5UAL - chains C and E of the 6 polymer chains in the assembly; structure by X-ray diffraction, 3.89 A resolution.

== Chain C ==
Protein: DNA-directed RNA polymerase subunit beta
Organism: Escherichia coli (strain K12)
Notes: EC 2.7.7.6
Reference sequence: P0A8V2 (RPOB_ECOLI); residue numbers follow UniProt; this construct covers 1-1342
Sequence (1342 residues; numbered 1 to 1342; the number before each row is that of its first residue):
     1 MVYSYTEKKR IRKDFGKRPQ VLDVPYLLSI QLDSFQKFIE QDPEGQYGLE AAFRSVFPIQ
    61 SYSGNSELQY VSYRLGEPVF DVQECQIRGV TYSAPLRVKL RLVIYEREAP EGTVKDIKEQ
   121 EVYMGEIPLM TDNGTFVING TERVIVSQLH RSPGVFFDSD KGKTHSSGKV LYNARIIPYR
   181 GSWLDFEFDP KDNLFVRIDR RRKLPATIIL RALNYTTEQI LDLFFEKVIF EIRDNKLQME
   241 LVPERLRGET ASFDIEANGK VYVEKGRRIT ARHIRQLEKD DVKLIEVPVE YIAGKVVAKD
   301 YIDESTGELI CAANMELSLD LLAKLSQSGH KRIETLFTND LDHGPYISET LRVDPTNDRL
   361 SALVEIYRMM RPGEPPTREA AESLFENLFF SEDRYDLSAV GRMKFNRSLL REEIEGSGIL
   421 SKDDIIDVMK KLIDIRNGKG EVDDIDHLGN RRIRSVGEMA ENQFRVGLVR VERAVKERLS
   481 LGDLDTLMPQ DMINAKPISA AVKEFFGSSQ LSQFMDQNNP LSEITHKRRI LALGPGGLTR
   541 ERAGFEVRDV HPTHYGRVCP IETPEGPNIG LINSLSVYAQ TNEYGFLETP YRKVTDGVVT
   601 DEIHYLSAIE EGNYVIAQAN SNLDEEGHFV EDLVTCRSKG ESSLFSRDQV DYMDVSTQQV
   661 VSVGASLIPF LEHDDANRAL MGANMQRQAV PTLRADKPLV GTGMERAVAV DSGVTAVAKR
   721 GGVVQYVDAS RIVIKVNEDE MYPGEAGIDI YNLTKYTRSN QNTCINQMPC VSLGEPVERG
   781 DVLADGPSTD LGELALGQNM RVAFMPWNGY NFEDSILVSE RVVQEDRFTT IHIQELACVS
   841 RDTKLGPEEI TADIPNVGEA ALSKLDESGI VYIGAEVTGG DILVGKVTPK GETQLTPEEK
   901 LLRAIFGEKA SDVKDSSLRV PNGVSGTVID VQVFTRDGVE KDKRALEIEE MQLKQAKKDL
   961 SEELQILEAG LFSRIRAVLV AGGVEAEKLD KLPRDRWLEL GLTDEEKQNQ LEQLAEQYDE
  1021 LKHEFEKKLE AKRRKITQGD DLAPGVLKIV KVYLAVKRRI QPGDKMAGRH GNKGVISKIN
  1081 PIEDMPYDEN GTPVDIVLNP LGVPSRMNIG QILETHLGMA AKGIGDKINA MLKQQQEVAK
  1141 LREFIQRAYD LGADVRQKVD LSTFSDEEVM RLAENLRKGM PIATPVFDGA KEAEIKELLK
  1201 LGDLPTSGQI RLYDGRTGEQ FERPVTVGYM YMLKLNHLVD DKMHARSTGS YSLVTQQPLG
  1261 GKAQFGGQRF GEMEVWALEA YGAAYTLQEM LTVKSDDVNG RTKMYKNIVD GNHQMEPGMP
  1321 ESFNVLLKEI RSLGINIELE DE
Disordered / not traced: 533-542
Construct notes: engineered mutation L531 (Ser in P0A8V2)
Residues lining bound ligands: rifampicin (RFP): R143, S509, Q510, L511, S512, Q513, F514, M515, D516, H526, R529, L531, P564, I572, R687, Q761
Curated features (UniProtKB/Swiss-Prot):
  - modified residue (N6-acetyllysine): K1022, K1200
  - mutagenesis: I561 (I561S: Resistant to antibiotics salinamide A and B), I569 (I569S: Resistant to antibiotics salinamide A and B), A665 (A665E: Resistant to antibiotics salinamide A and B), D675 (D675A/G: Resistant to antibiotics salinamide A and B), N677 (N677H/K: Resistant to antibiotics salinamide A and B), L680 (L680M: Resistant to antibiotics salinamide A and B), E813 (E813K: Disrupts the enzyme's active center)
Reported in the primary citation:
  - conformationally variable residues (order/disorder transition): G534 to E541
  - mutagenesis - D516V, S531L: decreased binding to rifampicin
  - mutagenesis - H526Y (IC50 >= 2 mM): abolished binding to rifampicin

== Chain E ==
Protein: DNA-directed RNA polymerase subunit omega
Organism: Escherichia coli (strain K12)
Notes: EC 2.7.7.6
Reference sequence: P0A800 (RPOZ_ECOLI); residues 1-91 here = UniProt positions 1-91
Sequence (91 residues; each row starts with the number of its first residue):
     1 MARVTVQDAV EKIGNRFDLV LVAARRARQM QVGGKDPLVP EENDKTTVIA LREIEEGLIN
    61 NQILDVRERQ EQQEQEAAEL QAVTAIAEGR R
Disordered / not traced: 1, 91

== How chain C and chain E interact ==
Residue-residue contacts (8):
  G1282(C) - F17(E)
  Y1285(C) - L21(E)  hydrophobic
  G1311(C) - Q31(E)
  N1312(C) - Q31(E)
  N1312(C) - V32(E)
  H1313(C) - R28(E)  hydrogen bond (backbone-side chain)
  H1313(C) - Q31(E)  hydrogen bond (backbone-side chain)
  Q1314(C) - R28(E)  hydrogen bond

== Summary ==
6 residues of chain C and 5 residues of chain E are in contact; the contacts include 3 hydrogen bonds. Polar
pairs include H1313(C)-R28(E), H1313(C)-Q31(E) and Q1314(C)-R28(E). Chain C binds rifampicin. From UniProt: 7
mutagenesis sites on chain C. From the paper: D516V and S531L of chain C reduce binding to rifampicin;
conformational variability at G534(C).
Here chain C is DNA-directed RNA polymerase subunit beta and chain E is DNA-directed RNA polymerase subunit
omega, both from Escherichia coli (strain K12). Entry 5UAL (Escherichia coli RNA polymerase and Rifampin
complex, RpoB S531L mutant) was determined by X-ray diffraction together with 5UAG, 5UAC, 5UAH, 5UAJ and 5UAQ
from the same study.
